PDB entry 8F39 | electron microscopy, 3.50 A resolution | chains Z and 7 of the 27 polymer chains in the assembly

Chain Z:
Molecule: ATP synthase subunit 4, mitochondrial
From: Saccharomyces cerevisiae
UniProtKB: P05626 (ATPF_YEAST); residues 53-207 here correspond to UniProt positions 88-242 (UniProt number = residue number + 35)
Chain sequence (155 residues; row label = number of the first residue in the row):
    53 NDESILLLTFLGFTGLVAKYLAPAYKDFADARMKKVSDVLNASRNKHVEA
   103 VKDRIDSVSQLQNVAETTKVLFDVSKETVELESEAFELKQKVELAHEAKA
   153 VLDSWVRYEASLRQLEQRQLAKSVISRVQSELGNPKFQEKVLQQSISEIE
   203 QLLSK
Curated features (UniProtKB/Swiss-Prot):
  - modified residue: Ser109 (Phosphoserine)

Chain 7:
Molecule: ATP synthase subunit d, mitochondrial
From: Saccharomyces cerevisiae
UniProtKB: P30902 (ATP7_YEAST); residues 3-173 here correspond to UniProt positions 4-174 (UniProt number = residue number + 1)
Chain sequence (171 residues; each row starts with the number of its first residue):
     3 AKSAANKLDWAKVISSLRITGSTATQLSSFKKRNDEARRQLLELQSQPTE
    53 VDFSHYRSVLKNTSVIDKIESYVKQYKPVKIDASKQLQVIESFEKHAMTN
   103 AKETESLVSKELKDLQSTLDNIQSARPFDELTVDDLTKIKPEIDAKVEEM
   153 VKKGKWDVPGYKDRFGNLNVM

How chain Z and chain 7 interact:
Contacting residue pairs (69; chain Z residue first):
  Arg84(Z) with Gly168(7), hydrogen bond (side chain-backbone); Leu170(7)
  Leu92(Z) with Phe130(7)
  Asn93(Z) with Arg128(7)
  Arg96(Z) with Arg128(7)
  Ile107(Z) with Leu117(7), hydrophobic; Leu121(7), hydrophobic
  Ser109(Z) with Arg20(7), hydrogen bond (backbone-side chain)
  Val110(Z) with Val110(7), hydrophobic; Leu114(7), hydrophobic
  Gln112(Z) with Arg20(7)
  Leu113(Z) with Arg20(7); Glu107(7); Val110(7), hydrophobic
  Gln114(Z) with Glu107(7)
  Val116(Z) with Lys14(7)
  Ala117(Z) with Glu107(7)
  Thr119(Z) with Leu10(7); Lys14(7)
  Thr120(Z) with Lys14(7)
  Lys121(Z) with Met100(7), hydrogen bond
  Val122(Z) with Leu10(7), hydrophobic
  Leu123(Z) with Leu10(7); Asp11(7); Lys14(7)
  Phe124(Z) with Phe95(7); Ala99(7), hydrophobic
  Val126(Z) with Ala7(7), hydrophobic
  Ser127(Z) with Lys34(7)
  Lys128(Z) with Ile92(7)
  Thr130(Z) with Lys4(7)
  Val131(Z) with Lys34(7)
  Leu133(Z) with Arg41(7), hydrogen bond (backbone-side chain)
  Glu134(Z) with Asp37(7); Arg40(7); Arg41(7)
  Ser135(Z) with Asp84(7); Ala85(7)
  Glu136(Z) with Arg41(7), salt bridge; Asp84(7)
  Ala137(Z) with Arg40(7), hydrogen bond (backbone-side chain); Arg41(7)
  Phe138(Z) with Arg40(7)
  Glu139(Z) with Lys82(7), salt bridge; Ile83(7)
  Leu140(Z) with Leu44(7), hydrophobic
  Lys141(Z) with Arg40(7)
  Gln142(Z) with Val81(7); Lys82(7)
  Lys143(Z) with Thr51(7), hydrogen bond
  Val144(Z) with Gln47(7); Ser48(7)
  Leu146(Z) with Tyr78(7), hydrophobic
  Ala147(Z) with Thr51(7)
  Ala150(Z) with Ile71(7), hydrophobic
  Lys151(Z) with Glu52(7), hydrogen bond (side chain-backbone); Val53(7); Tyr58(7), hydrogen bond (backbone-side chain)
  Val153(Z) with Ile71(7), hydrophobic
  Leu154(Z) with Tyr58(7), hydrophobic; Leu62(7), hydrophobic; Ile68(7), hydrophobic
  Trp157(Z) with Leu62(7); Val67(7)
  Val158(Z) with Leu62(7), hydrophobic
  Glu161(Z) with Leu62(7); Lys63(7), hydrogen bond (side chain-backbone); Asn64(7), hydrogen bond; Thr65(7)
Interface residues without a listed pair, chain Z (53 interface residues in all): Phe80, Ser89, Val91, Ser111, Asp125, Glu129, Glu132, Asp155, Leu164
Interface residues without a listed pair, chain 7 (51 interface residues in all): Glu38, Pro50, Gln88, Glu96, Ala103, Arg166, Phe167, Asn169

Summary:
Chain Z and chain 7 form an interface of 53 and 51 residues respectively; the contacts include 10 hydrogen
bonds and 2 salt bridges. Polar contacts include Glu136(Z)-Arg41(7), Glu139(Z)-Lys82(7) and
Arg84(Z)-Gly168(7).
Here chain Z is ATP synthase subunit 4, mitochondrial and chain 7 is ATP synthase subunit d, mitochondrial,
both from Saccharomyces cerevisiae. Entry 8F39 (Yeast ATP synthase in conformation-2, at pH 6) was determined
by electron microscopy (same publication as 8F29, 8FKJ and 8FL8).
